Entry 9GE7 (electron microscopy, 3.66 A resolution); this record covers chains A and B of the 3 polymer chains in the assembly.

[Chain A]
Protein: Uncharacterized ABC transporter permease YbbP
From: Escherichia coli K-12
UniProt: P77504 (YBBP_ECOLI); residues 1-804 here = UniProt positions 1-804
Chain sequence (804 residues; numbered 1 to 804; the number before each row is that of its first residue):
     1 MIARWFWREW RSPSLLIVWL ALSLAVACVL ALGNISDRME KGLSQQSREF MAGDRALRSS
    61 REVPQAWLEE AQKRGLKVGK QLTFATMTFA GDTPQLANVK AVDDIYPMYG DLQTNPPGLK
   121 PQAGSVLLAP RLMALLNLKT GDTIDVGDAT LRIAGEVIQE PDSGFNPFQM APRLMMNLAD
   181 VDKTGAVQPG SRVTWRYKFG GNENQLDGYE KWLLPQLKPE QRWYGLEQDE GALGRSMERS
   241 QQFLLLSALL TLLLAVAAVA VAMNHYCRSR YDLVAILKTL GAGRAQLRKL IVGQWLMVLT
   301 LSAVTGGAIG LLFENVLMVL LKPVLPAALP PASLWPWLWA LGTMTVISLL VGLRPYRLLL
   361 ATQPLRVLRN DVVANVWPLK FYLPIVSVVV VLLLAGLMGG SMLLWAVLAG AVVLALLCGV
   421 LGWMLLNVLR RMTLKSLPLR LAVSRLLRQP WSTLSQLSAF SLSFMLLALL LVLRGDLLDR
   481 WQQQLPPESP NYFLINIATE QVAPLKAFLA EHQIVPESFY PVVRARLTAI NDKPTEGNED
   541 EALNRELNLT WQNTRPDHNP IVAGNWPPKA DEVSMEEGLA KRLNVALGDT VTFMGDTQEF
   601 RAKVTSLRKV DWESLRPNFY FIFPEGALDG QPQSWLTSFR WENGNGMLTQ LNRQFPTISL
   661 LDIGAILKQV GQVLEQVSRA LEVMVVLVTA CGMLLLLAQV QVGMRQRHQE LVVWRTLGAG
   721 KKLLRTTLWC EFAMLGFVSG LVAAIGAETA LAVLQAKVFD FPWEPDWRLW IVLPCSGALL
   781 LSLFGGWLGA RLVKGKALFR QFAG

[Chain B]
Protein: Uncharacterized ABC transporter ATP-binding protein YbbA
From: Escherichia coli K-12
UniProt: P0A9T8 (YBBA_ECOLI); residue numbers follow UniProt; this construct covers 1-228
Chain sequence (242 residues; row label = number of the first residue in the row; numbers below 1 keep their minus sign (Met-13 is residue -13)):
   -13 MGSSHHHHHH SQDPMPAENI VEVHHLKKSV GQGEHELSIL TGVELVVKRG ETIALVGESG
    47 SGKSTLLAIL AGLDDGSSGE VSLVGQPLHN MDEEARAKLR AKHVGFVFQS FMLIPTLNAL
   107 ENVELPALLR GESSAESRNG AKALLEQLGL GKRLDHLPAQ LSGGEQQRVA LARAFNGRPD
   167 VLFADEPTGN LDRQTGDKIA DLLFSLNREH GTTLIMVTHD LQLAARCDRC LRLVNGQLQE
   227 EA
Unresolved in the structure: -13 to 2
Differences from the reference sequence: initiating methionine (-13); expression tag (-12 to 0)
Ion coordination: Mg2+: Ser50, Gln95 (together with AMP-PNP)
Small-molecule neighbours:
  - AMP-PNP (ANP; phosphoaminophosphonic acid-adenylate ester): Arg139, His142, Ala145, Gln146, Ser148, Gly149, Gly150, Glu151
  - AMP-PNP: Val16, Leu23, Ile25, Glu44, Ser45, Gly46, Ser47, Gly48, Lys49, Ser50, Thr51, Gln95, Asp171, His205
From the paper describing this entry:
  - conformationally variable residues (domain motion): Ser50, Ser148

[Chain A / chain B interface]
Residue-residue contacts - 31 pairs, chain A then chain B:
  Met1(A) with Leu114(B), hydrophobic
  Arg4(A) with Glu107(B), salt bridge
  Trp5(A) with Thr102(B), hydrogen bond; Leu103(B), hydrophobic
  Arg8(A) with Thr102(B); Leu103(B); Asn104(B); Glu107(B), salt bridge
  Glu9(A) with Thr102(B), hydrogen bond
  Ile276(A) with Met98(B)
  Lys278(A) with Arg86(B), hydrogen bond (backbone-side chain)
  Thr279(A) with Leu59(B); Arg86(B), hydrogen bond (backbone-side chain); Phe94(B)
  Leu280(A) with Leu111(B), hydrophobic; Leu115(B), hydrophobic
  Gly281(A) with Ala83(B); Ala87(B)
  Ala282(A) with Leu115(B), hydrophobic
  Gln286(A) with Leu115(B)
  Gln363(A) with Leu59(B); Asp61(B), hydrogen bond; Glu79(B)
  Pro364(A) with Leu59(B); Glu79(B)
  Leu365(A) with Ala54(B), hydrophobic; Leu59(B), hydrogen bond (backbone-backbone)
  Arg366(A) with Asp60(B), salt bridge; Asp61(B)
  Leu368(A) with Phe94(B), hydrophobic
  Val372(A) with Gln18(B)
Interface residues without a listed pair, chain A (22 interface residues in all): Leu277, Arg284, Arg369, Asp371
Interface residues without a listed pair, chain B (25 interface residues in all): Val16, Thr51, Glu80, Arg82, Ile100, Leu143, Arg159

[Overview]
Chain A and chain B form an interface of 22 and 25 residues respectively, with 6 hydrogen bonds and 3 salt
bridges. Polar contacts include Arg4(A)-Glu107(B), Arg8(A)-Glu107(B) and Arg366(A)-Asp60(B). Bound to chain B:
AMP-PNP. Ser50(B) and Gln95(B) form the Mg2+ site. The paper reports conformational variability at Ser50(B)
and Ser148(B).
Here chain A is Uncharacterized ABC transporter permease YbbP and chain B is Uncharacterized ABC transporter
ATP-binding protein YbbA, both from Escherichia coli K-12. Entry 9GE7 (Structure of E. coli YbbAP with bound
ATP analogue) was determined by electron microscopy together with 9GE6 and 9GE8 from the same study.
